Entry 5E8K (X-ray diffraction, 3.03 A resolution); this record covers chains A and B.

# Chain A (and B)
Name: Geranylgeranyl pyrophosphate synthase 10, mitochondrial
Organism: Arabidopsis thaliana
Notes: EC 2.5.1.-, 2.5.1.1, 2.5.1.29, 2.5.1.10; chain B of this document is another copy of the same molecule, construct and numbering; everything in this record applies to it too
UniProt: Q9LJY2 (GGPPA_ARATH); residues 2-305 here correspond to UniProt positions 41-344 (UniProt number = residue number + 39)
Sequence (313 residues; each row starts with the number of its first residue):
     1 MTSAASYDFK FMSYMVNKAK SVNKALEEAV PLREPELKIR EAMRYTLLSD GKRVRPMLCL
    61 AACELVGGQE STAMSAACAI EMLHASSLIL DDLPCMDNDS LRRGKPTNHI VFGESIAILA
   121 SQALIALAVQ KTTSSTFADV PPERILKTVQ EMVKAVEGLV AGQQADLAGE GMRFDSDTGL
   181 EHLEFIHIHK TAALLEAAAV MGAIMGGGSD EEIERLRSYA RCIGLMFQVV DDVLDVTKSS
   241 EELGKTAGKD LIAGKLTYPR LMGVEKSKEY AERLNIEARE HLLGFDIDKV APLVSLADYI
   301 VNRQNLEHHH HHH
Not modelled in the structure: 1-6, 170-177, 236-254, 304-313 (chain B: 1-8, 163-167, 188-190, 236-254, 304-313)
Differences from the reference sequence: expression tag (1, 306-313)
Swiss-Prot annotation at these positions:
  - binding site (isopentenyl diphosphate): Lys-52, Arg-55, His-84, Arg-103
  - binding site (Mg(2+)): Asp-91, Asp-97
  - binding site (dimethylallyl diphosphate): Arg-102, Lys-190, Thr-191, Gln-228, Lys-245, Lys-255

# Chain A / chain B interface
Residue-residue contacts - 36 pairs, chain A then chain B:
  Glu-36(A) with Ala-161(B)
  Ile-39(A) with Val-160(B), hydrophobic
  Leu-90(A) with Gln-122(B)
  Cys-95(A) with Glu-114(B); Ile-118(B), hydrophobic
  Glu-114(A) with Cys-95(B)
  Ser-115(A) with Cys-95(B)
  Leu-119(A) with Val-160(B)
  Gln-122(A) with Leu-90(B); Gln-122(B), hydrogen bond; Ile-125(B)
  Ile-125(A) with Gln-122(B)
  Ala-126(A) with Val-153(B); Val-156(B), hydrophobic; Glu-157(B)
  Leu-127(A) with Glu-157(B)
  Val-129(A) with Val-153(B), hydrophobic
  Gln-130(A) with Glu-157(B)
  Thr-133(A) with Leu-146(B); Gln-150(B)
  Ser-134(A) with Gln-150(B)
  Pro-142(A) with Leu-146(B), hydrophobic
  Glu-143(A) with Pro-142(B)
  Ile-145(A) with Leu-146(B), hydrophobic
  Leu-146(A) with Pro-142(B), hydrophobic; Leu-146(B), hydrophobic
  Gln-150(A) with Thr-133(B), hydrogen bond (side chain-backbone); Ser-134(B); Ser-135(B)
  Val-153(A) with Gln-130(B)
  Val-156(A) with Ala-126(B), hydrophobic
  Val-160(A) with Ile-39(B), hydrophobic
  Ala-161(A) with Glu-36(B)
  Gln-163(A) with Leu-119(B)
  Gln-164(A) with Ile-39(B); Leu-119(B)
Also at the interface, not in a pair above, chain A (32 interface residues in all): Leu-93, Met-96, Ile-118, Ala-123, Val-149, Glu-157
Also at the interface, not in a pair above, chain B (30 interface residues in all): Leu-93, Met-96, Ser-115, Ala-123, Val-129, Glu-143, Val-149, Lys-154

# In short
32 residues of chain A face 30 of chain B across their interface, with 2 hydrogen bonds. Polar pairs include
Gln-122(A)/Gln-122(B) and Gln-150(A)/Thr-133(B). Curated annotation (UniProt) lists 4 isopentenyl
diphosphate-binding residues, Mg2+-binding residues Asp-91(A) and Asp-97(A) and 6 dimethylallyl
diphosphate-binding residues on chain A.
Chain A and chain B are both Geranylgeranyl pyrophosphate synthase 10, mitochondrial (Arabidopsis thaliana);
the structure, Crystal structure of polyprenyl pyrophosphate synthase 2 from Arabidopsis thaliana, was
determined by X-ray diffraction (same publication as 5E8H and 5E8L).
